5NO2 - chains A and N of the 19 polymer chains in the assembly; structure by electron microscopy, 5.16 A resolution (low resolution: residue-level contacts below are approximate; hydrogen-bond / salt-bridge calls are withheld).

# Chain A
Molecule: 16S ribosomal RNA
Source organism: Escherichia coli K-12
Sequence (1534 nucleotides; row label = number of the first residue in the row):
     1 AAAUUGAAGAGUUUGAUCAUGGCUCAGAUUGAACGCUGGCGGCAGGCCUA
    51 ACACAUGCAAGUCGAACGGUAACAGGAAGAAGCUUGCUUCUUUGCUGACG
   101 AGUGGCGGACGGGUGAGUAAUGUCUGGGAAACUGCCUGAUGGAGGGGGAU
   151 AACUACUGGAAACGGUAGCUAAUACCGCAUAACGUCGCAAGACCAAAGAG
   201 GGGGACCUUCGGGCCUCUUGCCAUCGGAUGUGCCCAGAUGGGAUUAGCUA
   251 GUAGGUGGGGUAACGGCUCACCUAGGCGACGAUCCCUAGCUGGUCUGAGA
   301 GGAUGACCAGCCACACUGGAACUGAGACACGGUCCAGACUCCUACGGGAG
   351 GCAGCAGUGGGGAAUAUUGCACAAUGGGCGCAAGCCUGAUGCAGCCAUGC
   401 CGCGUGUAUGAAGAAGGCCUUCGGGUUGUAAAGUACUUUCAGCGGGGAGG
   451 AAGGGAGUAAAGUUAAUACCUUUGCUCAUUGACGUUACCCGCAGAAGAAG
   501 CACCGGCUAACUCCGUGCCAGCAGCCXCGGUAAUACGGAGGGUGCAAGCG
   551 UUAAUCGGAAUUACUGGGCGUAAAGCGCACGCAGGCGGUUUGUUAAGUCA
   601 GAUGUGAAAUCCCCGGGCUCAACCUGGGAACUGCAUCUGAUACUGGCAAG
   651 CUUGAGUCUCGUAGAGGGGGGUAGAAUUCCAGGUGUAGCGGUGAAAUGCG
   701 UAGAGAUCUGGAGGAAUACCGGUGGCGAAGGCGGCCCCCUGGACGAAGAC
   751 UGACGCUCAGGUGCGAAAGCGUGGGGAGCAAACAGGAUUAGAUACCCUGG
   801 UAGUCCACGCCGUAAACGAUGUCGACUUGGAGGUUGUGCCCUUGAGGCGU
   851 GGCUUCCGGAGCUAACGCGUUAAGUCGACCGCCUGGGGAGUACGGCCGCA
   901 AGGUUAAAACUCAAAUGAAUUGACGGGGGCCCGCACAAGCGGUGGAGCAU
   951 GUGGUUUAAUUCGAUGXAACGCGAAGAACCUUACCUGGUCUUGACAUCCA
  1001 CGGAAGUUUUCAGAGAUGAGAAUGUGCCUUCGGGAACCGUGAGACAGGUG
  1051 CUGCAUGGCUGUCGUCAGCUCGUGUUGUGAAAUGUUGGGUUAAGUCCCGC
  1101 AACGAGCGCAACCCUUAUCCUUUGUUGCCAGCGGUCCGGCCGGGAACUCA
  1151 AAGGAGACUGCCAGUGAUAAACUGGAGGAAGGUGGGGAUGACGUCAAGUC
  1201 AUCAUGGCCCUUACGACCAGGGCUACACACGUGCUACAAUGGCGCAUACA
  1251 AAGAGAAGCGACCUCGCGAGAGCAAGCGGACCUCAUAAAGUGCGUCGUAG
  1301 UCCGGAUUGGAGUCUGCAACUCGACUCCAUGAAGUCGGAAUCGCUAGUAA
  1351 UCGUGGAUCAGAAUGCCACGGUGAAUACGUUCCCGGGCCUUGUACACACC
  1401 GCCCGUXACACCAUGGGAGUGGGUUGCAAAAGAAGUAGGUAGCUUAACCU
  1451 UCGGGAGGGCGCUUACCACUUUGUGAUUCAUGACUGGGGUGAAGUCGUAA
  1501 CAAGGUAACCGUAGGGGAACCUGCGGUUGGAUCA
Modified positions: PSU (pseudouridine-5'-monophosphate) at position 516, G7M (N7-methyl-guanosine-5'-monophosphate) at position 527, 2MG (2N-methylguanosine-5'-monophosphate) at position 966, 5MC (5-methylcytidine-5'-monophosphate) at position 967, 2MG (2N-methylguanosine-5'-monophosphate) at position 1207, 4OC (4n,o2'-methylcytidine-5'-monophosphate) at position 1402, 5MC (5-methylcytidine-5'-monophosphate) at position 1407, UR3 (3-methyluridine-5'-monophoshate) at position 1498, 2MG (2N-methylguanosine-5'-monophosphate) at position 1516, MA6 (6N-dimethyladenosine-5'-monophoshate) at position 1518, MA6 (6N-dimethyladenosine-5'-monophoshate) at position 1519
Ion coordination: Mg2+ site 1 near G21 (its only coordinating residue here); Mg2+ site 2 near G100 (its only coordinating residue here); Mg2+ site 3: G113, C308; Mg2+ site 4 near U114 (its only coordinating residue here); Mg2+ site 5: A116, G117, G289; Mg2+ site 6: G145, A197; Mg2+ site 7: A174, C175; Mg2+ site 8: U180, C194, A195; Mg2+ site 9 near C328 (its only coordinating residue here); Mg2+ site 10 near A329 (its only coordinating residue here); Mg2+ site 11 near C352 (its only coordinating residue here); Mg2+ site 12 near C355 (its only coordinating residue here); 32 more Mg2+ sites not listed

# Chain N
Molecule: 30S ribosomal protein S14
Source organism: Escherichia coli (strain K12)
UniProtKB: P0AG59 (RS14_ECOLI); residue numbers follow UniProt; this construct covers 2-101
Chain sequence (100 residues; each row starts with the number of its first residue):
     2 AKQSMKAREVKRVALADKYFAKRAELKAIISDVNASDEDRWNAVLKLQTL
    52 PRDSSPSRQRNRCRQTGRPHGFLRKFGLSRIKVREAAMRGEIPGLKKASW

# How chain A and chain N interact
Contacting residue pairs - 56 pairs, chain A then chain N:
  G973(A) - Arg69(N)
  G973(A) - Arg81(N)
  A974(A) - Arg69(N)
  A974(A) - His71(N)
  A974(A) - Arg81(N)
  A975(A) - Gly72(N)
  G976(A) - Arg61(N)
  G976(A) - His71(N)
  G976(A) - Gly72(N)
  C979(A) - Ser58(N)
  C979(A) - Arg59(N)
  C980(A) - Arg13(N)
  C980(A) - Ser58(N)
  C980(A) - Arg59(N)
  U981(A) - Met6(N)
  U981(A) - Arg9(N)
  U981(A) - Arg63(N)
  U982(A) - Met6(N)
  U982(A) - Arg63(N)
  A983(A) - Arg9(N)
  A994(A) - Ser5(N)
  U1007(A) - Lys19(N)
  U1008(A) - Arg24(N)
  G1048(A) - Lys3(N)
  G1048(A) - Gln4(N)
  U1049(A) - Ala2(N)
  U1049(A) - Lys3(N)
  C1114(A) - Ser100(N)
  G1187(A) - Ser100(N)
  G1187(A) - Trp101(N)
  A1188(A) - Ser100(N)
  U1189(A) - Lys98(N)
  U1202(A) - Arg69(N)
  U1202(A) - Ile82(N)
  A1216(A) - Lys3(N)
  A1216(A) - Ser5(N)
  C1217(A) - Ser5(N)
  C1217(A) - Arg9(N)
  A1219(A) - Arg53(N)
  G1220(A) - Arg53(N)
  G1272(A) - Asp33(N)
  G1316(A) - Ser58(N)
  C1317(A) - Phe21(N)
  C1317(A) - Leu48(N)
  C1317(A) - Arg53(N)
  C1317(A) - Pro57(N)
  U1358(A) - Phe73(N)
  U1358(A) - Arg75(N)
  C1359(A) - Arg61(N)
  C1359(A) - Asn62(N)
  C1359(A) - Phe73(N)
  C1359(A) - Arg75(N)
  A1360(A) - Ser58(N)
  A1360(A) - Arg75(N)
  A1368(A) - Trp101(N)
  C1369(A) - Trp101(N)
Other interface residues (no listed pair), chain A (42 interface residues in all): A977, C995, A1014, G1047, C1059, G1186, C1203, C1218, A1257, A1318, A1357
Other interface residues (no listed pair), chain N (40 interface residues in all): Ala8, Ala22, Gln49, Asp54, Ser56, Thr67, Pro70, Leu74, Lys83, Arg85, Ala99

# Overview
The interface between chain A and chain N involves 42 residues on one side and 40 on the other. G113(A) and
C308(A) form the Mg2+ site 3. A116(A), G117(A) and G289(A) form the Mg2+ site 5.
Chain A is 16S ribosomal RNA (Escherichia coli K-12) and chain N is 30S ribosomal protein S14 (Escherichia
coli (strain K12)); the structure, RsgA-GDPNP bound to the 30S ribosomal subunit (RsgA assembly intermediate),
was determined by electron microscopy (same publication as 5NO4).
